PDB entry 6EWC | X-ray diffraction, 3.20 A resolution | chains B and D of the 4 polymer chains in the assembly

[Chain B]
Name: Beta-2-microglobulin
From: Homo sapiens
Reference sequence: P61769 (B2MG_HUMAN); residues 1-99 here correspond to UniProt positions 21-119 (UniProt number = residue number + 20)
Chain sequence (99 residues; numbered 1 to 99; the number before each row is that of its first residue):
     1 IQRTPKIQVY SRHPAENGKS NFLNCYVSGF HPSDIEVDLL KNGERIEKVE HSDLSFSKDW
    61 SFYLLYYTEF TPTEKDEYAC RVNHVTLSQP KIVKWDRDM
Disulfide bonds: Cys25-Cys80
Swiss-Prot annotation at these positions:
  - modified residue: Gln2 (Pyrrolidone carboxylic acid)
  - glycosylation: Ile1 (N-linked (Glc) (glycation) isoleucine), Lys19 (N-linked (Glc) (glycation) lysine), Lys41 (N-linked (Glc) (glycation) lysine), Lys48 (N-linked (Glc) (glycation) lysine), Lys58 (N-linked (Glc) (glycation) lysine), Lys91 (N-linked (Glc) (glycation) lysine), Lys94 (N-linked (Glc) (glycation) lysine)

[Chain D]
Name: Leukocyte immunoglobulin-like receptor subfamily B member 1
From: Homo sapiens
Reference sequence: A0A0G2JQ44 (A0A0G2JQ44_HUMAN); residues 4-198 here correspond to UniProt positions 27-221 (UniProt number = residue number + 23)
Chain sequence (195 residues; numbered 4 to 198; the number before each row is that of its first residue):
     4 PKPTLWAEPG SVITQGSPVT LRCQGGQETQ EYRLYREKKT APWITRIPQE LVKKGQFPIP
    64 SITWEHAGRY RCYYGSDTAG RSESSDPLEL VVTGAYIKPT LSAQPSPVVN SGGNVTLQCD
   124 SQVAFDGFIL CKEGEDEHPQ CLNSQPHARG SSRAIFSVGP VSPSRRWWYR CYAYDSNSPY
   184 EWSLPSDLLE LLVLG
Not modelled in the structure: 29-33, 138-141
Disulfide bonds: Cys26-Cys75, Cys122-Cys174, Cys134-Cys144

[Interface between chain B and chain D]
Residue-residue contacts - 25 pairs, chain B then chain D:
  Ile1(B) - Gln125(D)
  Ile1(B) - Ser155(D)
  Gln2(B) - Ile100(D)
  Gln2(B) - Gln125(D)  hydrogen bond
  Gln2(B) - Val126(D)
  Gln2(B) - Ala127(D)  hydrogen bond (backbone-backbone)
  Thr4(B) - Tyr99(D)
  Val85(B) - Ile100(D)
  Thr86(B) - Tyr99(D)
  Thr86(B) - Ile100(D)  hydrogen bond (backbone-backbone)
  Thr86(B) - Val126(D)
  Leu87(B) - Ala98(D)
  Leu87(B) - Tyr99(D)  hydrophobic
  Ser88(B) - Gly97(D)  hydrogen bond (side chain-backbone)
  Ser88(B) - Ala98(D)  hydrogen bond (side chain-backbone)
  Ser88(B) - Tyr99(D)
  Ser88(B) - Leu187(D)
  Gln89(B) - Gln18(D)  hydrogen bond
  Lys91(B) - Trp67(D)
  Lys91(B) - Glu184(D)  salt bridge
  Ile92(B) - Trp67(D)  hydrogen bond (backbone-side chain)
  Ile92(B) - Glu68(D)
  Val93(B) - Trp67(D)  hydrophobic
  Lys94(B) - Glu68(D)  salt bridge
  Met99(B) - Lys42(D)
Other interface residues (no listed pair), chain B (14 interface residues in all): Arg3
Other interface residues (no listed pair), chain D (16 interface residues in all): Ser124, Phe128

[Overview]
14 residues of chain B face 16 of chain D across their interface, with 7 hydrogen bonds and 2 salt bridges.
Polar contacts include Lys91(B)-Glu184(D), Lys94(B)-Glu68(D) and Gln2(B)-Gln125(D).
Chain B is Beta-2-microglobulin and chain D is Leukocyte immunoglobulin-like receptor subfamily B member 1,
both from Homo sapiens; the structure, Crystal structure of non-phosphorylated form of RLS PHOSPHOPEPTIDE
BOUND TO HLA-A2 in complex with LILRB1, was determined by X-ray diffraction together with 6EWA and 6EWO from
the same study.
